1GGM - chains A and B; structure by X-ray diffraction, 3.40 A resolution.

== Chain A (and B) ==
Name: Glycine--tRNA ligase
Organism: Thermus thermophilus (strain HB8 / ATCC 27634 / DSM 579)
Notes: EC 6.1.1.14; chain B of this document is another copy of the same molecule, construct and numbering; everything in this record applies to it too
UniProt: P56206 (SYG_THET8); residues 1-505 here correspond to UniProt positions 2-506 (UniProt number = residue number + 1)
Sequence (442 residues; numbered 1 to 505; 63 numbers in that range are skipped by the numbering (no residue carries them; nothing is unmodelled there); the number before each row is that of its first residue):
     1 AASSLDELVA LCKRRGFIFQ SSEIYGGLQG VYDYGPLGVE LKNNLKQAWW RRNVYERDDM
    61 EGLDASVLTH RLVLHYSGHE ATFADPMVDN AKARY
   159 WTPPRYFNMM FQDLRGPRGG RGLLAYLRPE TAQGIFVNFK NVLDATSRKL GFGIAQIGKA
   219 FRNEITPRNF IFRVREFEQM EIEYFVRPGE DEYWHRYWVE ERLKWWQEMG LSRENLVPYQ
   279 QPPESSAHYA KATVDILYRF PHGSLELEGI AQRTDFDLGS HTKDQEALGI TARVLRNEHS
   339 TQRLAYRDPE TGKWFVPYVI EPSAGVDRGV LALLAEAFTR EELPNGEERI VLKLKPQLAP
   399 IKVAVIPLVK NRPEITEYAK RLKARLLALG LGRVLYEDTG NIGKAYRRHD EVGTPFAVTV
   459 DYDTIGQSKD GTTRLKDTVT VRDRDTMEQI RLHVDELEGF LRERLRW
Construct notes: conflict A1 (Pro2 in P56206), A91 (Arg92 in P56206), K92 (Ile93 in P56206), 19 further conflict positions vs the reference (P56206) not listed
Ligand contacts: glycyl-adenosine-5'-phosphate (GAP): E188, A190, R220, E222, F230, R231, V232, F235, Q237, E239, Y287, E304, L305, E306, G307, R311, E359, S361, A362, G363, R366

== How chain A and chain B interact ==
Contacting residue pairs - 143 pairs, chain A then chain B:
  R15(A) - A203(B)
  G16(A) - A203(B)
  F19(A) - N199(B)
  S21(A) - S66(B)  hydrogen bond
  S22(A) - H70(B)
  E23(A) - N199(B)  hydrogen bond
  E23(A) - T339(B)
  I24(A) - V195(B)
  I24(A) - H319(B)
  I24(A) - S338(B)
  I24(A) - T339(B)  hydrogen bond (backbone-backbone)
  I24(A) - Q340(B)
  I24(A) - L342(B)  hydrophobic
  Y25(A) - H70(B)
  Y25(A) - L72(B)  hydrophobic
  Y25(A) - V73(B)
  Y25(A) - Y76(B)  hydrophobic
  Y25(A) - S318(B)
  Y25(A) - H319(B)  hydrogen bond
  Y25(A) - N335(B)
  Y25(A) - H337(B)
  Y25(A) - S338(B)
  L28(A) - L68(B)
  L28(A) - T69(B)
  L28(A) - H70(B)
  V31(A) - S66(B)
  Y32(A) - S66(B)  hydrogen bond (backbone-side chain)
  D33(A) - D64(B)
  D33(A) - A65(B)
  D33(A) - S66(B)  hydrogen bond (side chain-backbone)
  D33(A) - N196(B)  hydrogen bond
  Y34(A) - L63(B)
  Y34(A) - D64(B)  hydrogen bond (backbone-backbone)
  G35(A) - L63(B)
  P36(A) - E61(B)
  P36(A) - G62(B)
  P36(A) - V200(B)
  V39(A) - L63(B)
  V39(A) - D64(B)
  E40(A) - W50(B)  hydrogen bond
  E40(A) - Y55(B)  hydrogen bond
  K42(A) - D64(B)  salt bridge
  W50(A) - V39(B)  hydrophobic
  W50(A) - E40(B)  hydrogen bond
  V54(A) - R431(B)
  Y55(A) - E40(B)  hydrogen bond
  Y55(A) - K421(B)  hydrogen bond (backbone-side chain)
  Y55(A) - L425(B)
  Y55(A) - R431(B)
  E56(A) - K421(B)  hydrogen bond (backbone-side chain)
  E56(A) - L425(B)
  R57(A) - K421(B)  hydrogen bond (backbone-side chain)
  D58(A) - K421(B)  salt bridge
  E61(A) - P36(B)
  G62(A) - P36(B)
  L63(A) - Y34(B)
  L63(A) - G35(B)
  L63(A) - P36(B)
  L63(A) - V39(B)
  D64(A) - D33(B)
  D64(A) - Y34(B)  hydrogen bond (backbone-backbone)
  D64(A) - V39(B)
  D64(A) - K42(B)  salt bridge
  A65(A) - D33(B)
  S66(A) - S21(B)  hydrogen bond
  S66(A) - V31(B)
  S66(A) - Y32(B)
  S66(A) - D33(B)  hydrogen bond (backbone-side chain)
  S66(A) - E234(B)
  V67(A) - F219(B)  hydrophobic
  V67(A) - E234(B)  hydrogen bond (backbone-side chain)
  L68(A) - L28(B)  hydrophobic
  L68(A) - F169(B)  hydrophobic
  L68(A) - F219(B)  hydrophobic
  L68(A) - E234(B)  hydrogen bond (backbone-side chain)
  H70(A) - S22(B)
  H70(A) - Y25(B)
  L72(A) - Y25(B)  hydrophobic
  V73(A) - S22(B)
  V73(A) - Y25(B)
  Y76(A) - Y25(B)
  R94(A) - P175(B)
  R94(A) - R176(B)
  F169(A) - D171(B)
  F169(A) - L172(B)
  F169(A) - R173(B)
  Q170(A) - Q170(B)
  Q170(A) - D171(B)  hydrogen bond (backbone-side chain)
  D171(A) - F169(B)
  D171(A) - Q170(B)  hydrogen bond (side chain-backbone)
  D171(A) - L185(B)
  L172(A) - F169(B)
  L172(A) - N221(B)
  R173(A) - L28(B)
  R173(A) - R233(B)
  G174(A) - N221(B)  hydrogen bond (backbone-side chain)
  P175(A) - R163(B)
  P175(A) - F165(B)  hydrophobic
  R176(A) - R163(B)
  L185(A) - L185(B)  hydrophobic
  V195(A) - I24(B)  hydrophobic
  N196(A) - F19(B)
  N196(A) - D33(B)  hydrogen bond
  N199(A) - F19(B)
  N199(A) - E23(B)
  V200(A) - F19(B)
  V200(A) - P36(B)
  A203(A) - R15(B)
  A203(A) - G16(B)
  A203(A) - R446(B)
  S205(A) - T437(B)
  K217(A) - V67(B)
  F219(A) - V67(B)  hydrophobic
  N221(A) - R173(B)
  N221(A) - G174(B)  hydrogen bond (side chain-backbone)
  I223(A) - P175(B)
  R233(A) - R173(B)
  R233(A) - G174(B)
  E234(A) - S66(B)
  E234(A) - V67(B)  hydrogen bond (side chain-backbone)
  E234(A) - L68(B)  hydrogen bond (side chain-backbone)
  S318(A) - Y25(B)
  H319(A) - I24(B)
  H319(A) - Y25(B)  hydrogen bond
  N335(A) - Y25(B)  hydrogen bond
  H337(A) - I24(B)
  S338(A) - I24(B)
  S338(A) - Y25(B)
  T339(A) - I24(B)  hydrogen bond (backbone-backbone)
  Q340(A) - I24(B)
  K421(A) - Y55(B)
  K421(A) - E56(B)  hydrogen bond (side chain-backbone)
  K421(A) - R57(B)
  K421(A) - D58(B)  salt bridge
  L425(A) - Y55(B)
  L425(A) - E56(B)
  R431(A) - V54(B)  hydrogen bond (side chain-backbone)
  R431(A) - Y55(B)
  R431(A) - E61(B)  salt bridge
  Y434(A) - D58(B)
  D436(A) - K207(B)  salt bridge
  R446(A) - A203(B)
  R446(A) - T204(B)  hydrogen bond (side chain-backbone)
Also at the interface, not in a pair above, chain A (82 interface residues in all): K13, R14, Q20, G27, Q29, M87, F165, T204, L342, K418, T437
Also at the interface, not in a pair above, chain B (78 interface residues in all): K13, R14, M60, P161, A183, Y434

== In short ==
Chain A and chain B form an interface of 82 and 78 residues respectively, with 33 hydrogen bonds and 6 salt
bridges. Polar contacts include K42(A)-D64(B), D58(A)-K421(B) and R431(A)-E61(B). Ligands of chain A:
glycyl-adenosine-5'-phosphate.
Chain A and chain B are both Glycine--tRNA ligase (Thermus thermophilus (strain HB8 / ATCC 27634 / DSM 579));
the structure, Glycyl-tRNA synthetase from thermus thermophilus complexed with glycyl-adenylate, was
determined by X-ray diffraction together with 1B76 from the same study.
